PDB entry 8RTF | X-ray diffraction, 2.80 A resolution | chains B and G of the 8 polymer chains in the assembly

Chain B:
Name: Pyruvate kinase
Source organism: Trypanosoma congolense
Notes: EC 2.7.1.40
UniProtKB: G0UYF4 (G0UYF4_TRYCI); numbering as in UniProt (aligned over 1-499)
Sequence (514 residues; each row starts with the number of its first residue):
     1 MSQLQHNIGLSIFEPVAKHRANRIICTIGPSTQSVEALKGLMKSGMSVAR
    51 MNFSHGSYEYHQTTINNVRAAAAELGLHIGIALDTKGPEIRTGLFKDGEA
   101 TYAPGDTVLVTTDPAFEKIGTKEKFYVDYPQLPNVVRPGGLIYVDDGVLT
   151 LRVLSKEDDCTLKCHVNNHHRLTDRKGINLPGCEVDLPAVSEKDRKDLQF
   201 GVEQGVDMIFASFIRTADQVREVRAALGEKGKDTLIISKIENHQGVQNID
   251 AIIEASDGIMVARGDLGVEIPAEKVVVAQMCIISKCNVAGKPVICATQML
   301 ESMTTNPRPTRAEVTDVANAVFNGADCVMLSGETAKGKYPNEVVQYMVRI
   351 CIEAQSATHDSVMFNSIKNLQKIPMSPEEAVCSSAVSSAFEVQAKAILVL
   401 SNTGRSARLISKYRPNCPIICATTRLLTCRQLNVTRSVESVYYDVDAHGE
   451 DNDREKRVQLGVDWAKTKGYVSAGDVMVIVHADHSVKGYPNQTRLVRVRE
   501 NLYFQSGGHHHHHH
Unresolved in the structure: 1, 91-186, 502-514
Differences from the reference sequence: expression tag (500-514)
Reported in the primary citation:
  - allosteric site: Phe13, Pro15, Arg20, Ala21, Asn22, Ser44, Tyr143, Pro181, Cys183, Val268, Val348, Ile350, Cys351, Ile352 (from molecular simulation)

Chain G:
Name: Camelid single-domain antibody 42 (sdAb42)
Source organism: Vicugna pacos
Notes: antibody fragment or engineered binder
Sequence (149 residues; numbered 1 to 149; the number before each row is that of its first residue):
     1 QVQLQESGGGLVQSGGSLKLSCAASGSNFSSGRTFSTDAIGWFRQAPGKE
    51 REFVGGISWNGGITDYVDSVKGRFTISRDNAKNTVYLQMNSLQPEDTAVY
   101 YCAGRDSWYFSKVPDEYRYWGQGTQVTVSSAAAYPYDVPDYGSHHHHHH
Unresolved in the structure: 131-149
Disulfide bonds: Cys22-Cys102

How chain B and chain G interact:
Residue-residue contacts (12):
  His243(B) - Ile63(G)
  His243(B) - Trp108(G)
  His243(B) - Tyr109(G)
  Val268(B) - Asn60(G)  hydrogen bond (backbone-side chain)
  Glu269(B) - Trp59(G)  hydrogen bond (backbone-side chain)
  Glu269(B) - Ile63(G)
  Glu269(B) - Trp108(G)
  Ile270(B) - Trp59(G)
  Ile270(B) - Trp108(G)  hydrophobic
  Pro271(B) - Trp59(G)
  Pro271(B) - Trp108(G)
  Lys274(B) - Trp108(G)
The authors on this interface:
  - residue pairs: Glu269(B)-Trp59(G) (hydrogen bond), Ile270(B)-Trp59(G), Ile270(B)-Trp108(G) (hydrophobic contact)
  - epitope / paratope residues, chain B: Glu269(B), Ile270(B)
  - epitope / paratope residues, chain G: Trp59(G)

Summary:
6 residues of chain B face 5 of chain G across their interface; the contacts include 2 hydrogen bonds. Polar
pairs include Val268(B)-Asn60(G) and Glu269(B)-Trp59(G). The authors report a hydrogen bond between Glu269(B)
and Trp59(G); a contact between Ile270(B) and Trp59(G); a hydrophobic contact between Ile270(B) and Trp108(G).
The paper reports epitope/paratope residues Glu269(B), Ile270(B) and Trp59(G); an allosteric site at Phe13(B),
Pro15(B) and Arg20(B) among others.
Chain B is Pyruvate kinase (Trypanosoma congolense) and chain G is Camelid single-domain antibody 42 (sdAb42)
(Vicugna pacos); the structure, Crystal structure of Trypanosoma congolense pyruvate kinase in complex with a
single-domain antibody (TcoPYK-sdAb42), was determined by X-ray diffraction, deposited together with 8RVR.
